Entry 6HYH (X-ray diffraction, 2.50 A resolution); this record covers chains A and B.

Chain A (and B):
Molecule: Periplasmic binding protein/LacI transcriptional regulator
Source organism: Mycobacterium smegmatis (strain ATCC 700084 / mc(2)155)
Notes: chain B of this document is another copy of the same molecule, construct and numbering; everything in this record applies to it too
Reference sequence: I7G686 (I7G686_MYCS2); residues 2-307 here correspond to UniProt positions 20-325 (UniProt number = residue number + 18)
Chain sequence (319 residues; row label = number of the first residue in the row):
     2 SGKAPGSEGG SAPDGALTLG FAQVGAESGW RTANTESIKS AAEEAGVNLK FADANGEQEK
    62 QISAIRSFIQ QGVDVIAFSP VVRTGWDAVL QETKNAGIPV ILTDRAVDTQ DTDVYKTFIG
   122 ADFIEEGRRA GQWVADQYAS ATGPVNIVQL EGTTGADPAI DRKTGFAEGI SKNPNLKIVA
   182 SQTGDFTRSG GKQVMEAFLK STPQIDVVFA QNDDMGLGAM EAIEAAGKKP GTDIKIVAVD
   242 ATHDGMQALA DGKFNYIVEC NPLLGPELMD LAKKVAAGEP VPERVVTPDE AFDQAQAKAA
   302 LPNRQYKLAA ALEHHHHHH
Not modelled in the structure: 2-16
Construct notes: expression tag (308-320)
Bound ions: Zn2+ site 1: Glu37, Glu222; Zn2+ site 2: Asp88, Asp112 (shared with His319(B) of chain B); Zn2+ site 3: Glu126 (shared with His318(B), His320(B) of chain B); Zn2+ site 4 near Asp162 (its only coordinating residue here); Zn2+ site 5: His244, Asp245; Zn2+ site 6: Glu260, Glu291 (shared with His315(B) of chain B); Zn2+ site 7: His315 (shared with Glu260(B), Glu291(B) of chain B); Zn2+ site 8: His316, His318; Zn2+ site 9: His317, His319; Zn2+ site 10: His318, His320 (shared with Glu126(B) of chain B)
Residues lining bound ligands: beta-D-fucofuranose (GYE): Glu28, Ser29, Trp31, Arg32, Asp105, Arg106, Phe124, Pro159, Arg163, Phe187, Asn213, Asp241, Cys261

Interface between chain A and chain B:
Contacting residue pairs - 24 pairs, chain A then chain B:
  Glu126(A) with His318(B), salt bridge; His320(B), salt bridge
  Arg129(A) with His320(B)
  Gln133(A) with Pro281(B)
  Asp137(A) with Lys275(B)
  Glu260(A) with His315(B), salt bridge
  Pro289(A) with His315(B)
  Asp290(A) with His315(B); His316(B)
  Glu291(A) with Glu314(B); His315(B), salt bridge
  Tyr307(A) with Lys308(B)
  Ala312(A) with His315(B)
  Glu314(A) with Glu291(B)
  His315(A) with Glu260(B), salt bridge; Pro289(B); Asp290(B); Glu291(B), salt bridge; Ala312(B)
  His316(A) with Asp290(B)
  His317(A) with His317(B)
  His318(A) with Glu126(B), salt bridge
  His320(A) with Glu126(B), salt bridge; Arg129(B)
Also at the interface, not in a pair above, chain A (19 interface residues in all): Arg130, Glu280, Gln297
Also at the interface, not in a pair above, chain B (19 interface residues in all): Arg130, Asp137, Glu280

Overview:
Chain A and chain B each contribute 19 residues to their interface, with 8 salt bridges. Polar pairs include
Glu126(A)-His318(B), Glu126(A)-His320(B) and Glu260(A)-His315(B). Bound to chain A: beta-D-fucofuranose.
Glu37(A) and Glu222(A) form the Zn2+ site 1. Asp88(A) and Asp112(A) form the Zn2+ site 2.
Both chains are Periplasmic binding protein/LacI transcriptional regulator (Mycobacterium smegmatis (strain
ATCC 700084 / mc(2)155)). Entry 6HYH (Crystal structure of MSMEG_1712 from Mycobacterium smegmatis in complex
with Beta-D-Fucofuranose) was determined by X-ray diffraction (same publication as 6HB0, 6HBD and 6HBM).
